Entry 6OPC (electron microscopy, 3.70 A resolution); this record covers chains A and F of the 8 polymer chains in the assembly.

# Chain A (and F)
Name: Cell division control protein 48
From: Saccharomyces cerevisiae
Notes: EC 3.6.4.6; chain F of this document is another copy of the same molecule, construct and numbering; everything in this record applies to it too
Reference sequence: P25694 (CDC48_YEAST); residues 1-835 here = UniProt positions 1-835
Sequence (835 residues; row label = number of the first residue in the row):
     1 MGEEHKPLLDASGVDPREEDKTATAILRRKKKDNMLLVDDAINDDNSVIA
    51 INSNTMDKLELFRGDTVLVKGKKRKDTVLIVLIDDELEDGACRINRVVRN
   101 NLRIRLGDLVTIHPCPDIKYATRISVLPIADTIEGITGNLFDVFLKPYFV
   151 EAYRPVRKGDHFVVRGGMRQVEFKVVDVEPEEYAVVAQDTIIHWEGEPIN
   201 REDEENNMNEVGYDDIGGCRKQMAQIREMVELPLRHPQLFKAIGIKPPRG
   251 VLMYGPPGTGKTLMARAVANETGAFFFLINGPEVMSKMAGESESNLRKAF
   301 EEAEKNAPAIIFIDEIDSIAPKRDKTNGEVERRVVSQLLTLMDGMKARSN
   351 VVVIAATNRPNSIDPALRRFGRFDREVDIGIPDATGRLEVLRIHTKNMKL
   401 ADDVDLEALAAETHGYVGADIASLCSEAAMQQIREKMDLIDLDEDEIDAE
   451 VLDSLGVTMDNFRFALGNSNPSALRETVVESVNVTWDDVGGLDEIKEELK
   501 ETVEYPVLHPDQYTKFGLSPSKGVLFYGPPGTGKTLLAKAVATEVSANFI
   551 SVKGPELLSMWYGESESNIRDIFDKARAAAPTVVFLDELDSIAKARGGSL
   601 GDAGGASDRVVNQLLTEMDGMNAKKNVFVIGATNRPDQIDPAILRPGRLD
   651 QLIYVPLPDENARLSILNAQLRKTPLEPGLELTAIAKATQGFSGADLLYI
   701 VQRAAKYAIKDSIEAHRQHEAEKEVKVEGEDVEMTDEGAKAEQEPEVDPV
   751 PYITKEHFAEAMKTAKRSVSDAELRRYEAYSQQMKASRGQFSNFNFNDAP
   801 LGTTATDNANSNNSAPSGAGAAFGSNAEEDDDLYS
Unresolved in the structure: 1-30, 598-600, 726-743, 785-835 (chain F: 1-30, 197-218, 287-289, 381-382, 471-484, 517-521, 530-531, 559-562, 656-658, 726-743, 785-835)
Bound ions: Mg2+ site 1: T262 (together with ADP); Mg2+ site 2 near T535 (its only coordinating residue here)
Residues lining bound ligands:
  - ADP / beryllium trifluoride, molecule 1: D215, I216, G217, P256, P257, G258, T259, G260, K261, T262, L263, N358, V390, H394, G418, A419, A422
  - ADP / beryllium trifluoride, molecule 2: D488, V489, G490, L492, P529, P530, G531, T532, G533, K534, T535, L536, E588, N634, I666, Q670, G694, A695, L698

# How chain A and chain F interact
Pairs across the interface (26; chain A residue first):
  E231(A) - E444(F)
  R235(A) - E444(F)
  A242(A) - K399(F)
  A242(A) - L452(F)
  I243(A) - M398(F)
  I243(A) - K399(F)
  I243(A) - A429(F)  hydrophobic
  G244(A) - N397(F)
  I245(A) - C425(F)
  I245(A) - A429(F)  hydrophobic
  R323(A) - P282(F)
  F370(A) - A419(F)  hydrophobic
  Y505(A) - K710(F)
  D511(A) - H716(F)
  Q512(A) - I709(F)
  Q512(A) - S712(F)
  Q512(A) - I713(F)
  K515(A) - S712(F)
  K515(A) - D748(F)
  K515(A) - P749(F)
  K515(A) - V750(F)
  K515(A) - P751(F)
  F516(A) - A705(F)
  L518(A) - Q702(F)
  R596(A) - E556(F)
  R596(A) - L558(F)
Other interface residues (no listed pair), chain A (22 interface residues in all): E228, H236, L239, R332, R375, H509, G597
Other interface residues (no listed pair), chain F (29 interface residues in all): M285, S286, S426, M430, I433, I447, L455

# Overview
22 residues of chain A and 29 residues of chain F are in contact. Ligands of chain A: ADP / beryllium
trifluoride.
Both chains are Cell division control protein 48 (Saccharomyces cerevisiae). Entry 6OPC (Cdc48 Hexamer in a
complex with substrate and Shp1(Ubx Domain)) was determined by electron microscopy together with 6OMB from the
same study.
